PDB entry 1XWT | X-ray diffraction, 1.30 A resolution | chain A

# Chain A
Name: endo-1,4-beta-xylanase
Source organism: Pseudoalteromonas haloplanktis
Notes: EC 3.2.1.8
UniProt: Q8RJN8 (Q8RJN8_ALTHA); residues 1-405 here correspond to UniProt positions 22-426 (UniProt number = residue number + 21)
Amino-acid sequence (405 residues; row label = number of the first residue in the row):
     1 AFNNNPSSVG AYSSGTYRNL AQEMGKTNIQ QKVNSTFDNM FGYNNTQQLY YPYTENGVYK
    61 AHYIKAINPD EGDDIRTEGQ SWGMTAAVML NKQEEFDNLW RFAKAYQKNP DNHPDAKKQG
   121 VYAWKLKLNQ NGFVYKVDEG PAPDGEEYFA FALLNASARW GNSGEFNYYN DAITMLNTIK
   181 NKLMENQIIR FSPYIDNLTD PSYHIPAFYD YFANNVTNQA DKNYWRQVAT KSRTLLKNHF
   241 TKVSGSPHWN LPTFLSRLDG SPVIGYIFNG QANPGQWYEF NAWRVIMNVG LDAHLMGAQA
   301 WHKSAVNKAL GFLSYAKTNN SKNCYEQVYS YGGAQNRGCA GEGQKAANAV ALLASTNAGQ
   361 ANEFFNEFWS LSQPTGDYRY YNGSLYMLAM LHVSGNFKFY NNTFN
Disordered / not traced: 405
Differences from the reference sequence: engineered mutation N281 (Asp302 in Q8RJN8)
Disulfides: C324-C339

# Summary
Chain A is endo-1,4-beta-xylanase (Pseudoalteromonas haloplanktis); the structure, Structure Of A Cold-Adapted
Family 8 Xylanase, was determined by X-ray diffraction, deposited together with 2A8Z, 1XW2 and 1XWQ.
